Entry 5DOV (X-ray diffraction, 1.80 A resolution); this record covers chain A.

== Chain A ==
Name: JamJ
From: Lyngbya majuscula
UniProt: Q6E7K0 (Q6E7K0_9CYAN); residues 1-335 here correspond to UniProt positions 260-594 (UniProt number = residue number + 259)
Sequence (359 residues; row label = number of the first residue in the row; numbers below 1 keep their minus sign (Met-23 is residue -23)):
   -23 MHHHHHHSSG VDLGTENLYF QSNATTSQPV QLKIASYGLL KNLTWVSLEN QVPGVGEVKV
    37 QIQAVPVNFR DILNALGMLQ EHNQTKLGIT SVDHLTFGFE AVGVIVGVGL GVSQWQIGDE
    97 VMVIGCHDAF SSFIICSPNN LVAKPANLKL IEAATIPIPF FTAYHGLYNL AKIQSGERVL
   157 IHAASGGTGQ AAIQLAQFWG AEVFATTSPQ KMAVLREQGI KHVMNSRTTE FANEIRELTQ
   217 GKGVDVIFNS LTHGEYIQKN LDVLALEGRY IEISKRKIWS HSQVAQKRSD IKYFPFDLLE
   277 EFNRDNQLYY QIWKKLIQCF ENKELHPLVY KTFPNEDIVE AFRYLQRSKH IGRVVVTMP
Unresolved in the structure: -23 to 2
Construct notes: initiating methionine (-23); expression tag (-22 to 0)
From the paper describing this entry:
  - conformationally variable residues (side-chain flip): Phe45
  - mutagenesis - T138A, D273A, D273N: decreased catalytic activity
  - mutagenesis - K251A, K251R: unchanged catalytic activity

== Summary ==
From the paper: T138A, D273A and D273N reduce catalytic activity; conformational variability at Phe45; 5
substitutions were tested in all.
Chain A is JamJ (Lyngbya majuscula); the structure, Crystal structure of JamJ enoyl reductase (apo form), was
determined by X-ray diffraction, deposited together with 5DOZ, 5DP1 and 5DP2.
